PDB entry 7FPF | X-ray diffraction, 1.55 A resolution | chains A and B

[Chain A]
Molecule: Pre-mRNA-splicing factor 8
From: Saccharomyces cerevisiae S288C
Reference sequence: P33334 (PRP8_YEAST); numbering as in UniProt (aligned over 1836-2090)
Chain sequence (258 residues; row label = number of the first residue in the row):
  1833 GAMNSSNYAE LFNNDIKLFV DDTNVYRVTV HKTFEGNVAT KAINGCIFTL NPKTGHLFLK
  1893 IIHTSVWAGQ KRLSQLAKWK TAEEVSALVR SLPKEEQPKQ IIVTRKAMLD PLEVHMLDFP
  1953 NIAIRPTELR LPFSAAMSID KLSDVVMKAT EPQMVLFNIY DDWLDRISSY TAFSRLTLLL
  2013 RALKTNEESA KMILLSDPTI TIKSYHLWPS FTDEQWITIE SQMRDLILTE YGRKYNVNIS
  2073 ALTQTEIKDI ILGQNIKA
Not modelled in the structure: 2070-2090
Sequence notes: expression tag (1833-1835)

[Chain B]
Molecule: A1 cistron-splicing factor AAR2
From: Saccharomyces cerevisiae S288C
Reference sequence: P32357 (AAR2_YEAST); aligned to UniProt positions 1-317 over residues 1-317
Chain sequence (308 residues; numbered -3 to 317; 13 numbers in that range are skipped by the numbering (no residue carries them; nothing is unmodelled there); the number before each row is that of its first residue; numbers below 1 keep their minus sign (Gly-3 is residue -3)):
    -3 GAMAMNTVPF TSAPIEVTIG IDQYSFNVKE NQPFHGIKDI PIGHVHVIHF QHADNSSMRY
    57 GYWFDCRMGN FYIQYDPKDG LYKMMEERDG AKFENIVHNF KERQMMVSYP KIDEDDTWYN
   117 LTEFVQMDKI RKIVRKDENQ FSYVDSSMTT VQENEL
   166 SSSSSDPAHS LNYTVINFKS REAIRPGHEM EDFLDKSYYL NTVMLQGIFK NSSNYFGELQ
   226 FAFLNAMFFG NYGSSLQWHA MIELICSSAT VPKHMLDKLD EILYYQIKTL PEQYSDILLN
   286 ERVWNICLYS SFQKNSLHNT EKIMENKYPE LL
Not modelled in the structure: -3 to 0, 166-169
Sequence notes: expression tag (-3 to 0); conflict Ser166 (Leu153 in P32357), Ser167 (Lys154 in P32357), Ser170 (Asp in P32357)
Residues lining bound ligands: VEC (methyl N-(3-hydroxybenzoyl)-N-methylglycinate): Pro5, Thr7, Tyr68, Gln70, Glu83, Lys88, Phe89, Ile92, Phe96
Curated features (UniProtKB/Swiss-Prot):
  - region: Leu261 to Ile282 (Leucine-zipper)
  - modified residue: Ser253 (Phosphoserine), Thr274 (Phosphothreonine)

[How chain A and chain B interact]
Pairs across the interface - 18 pairs, chain A then chain B:
  Gln1907(A) with Met195(B); Leu199(B)
  Leu1908(A) with Met195(B), hydrophobic
  Trp1911(A) with Glu194(B); Met195(B); Phe198(B), hydrophobic
  Asp1942(A) with Lys184(B), salt bridge; Phe198(B)
  Glu1945(A) with Lys184(B), salt bridge
  Val1946(A) with Lys184(B); Ile189(B), hydrophobic; Glu194(B); Phe198(B), hydrophobic
  His1947(A) with Glu194(B), salt bridge
  Leu1949(A) with Lys184(B); Ser185(B); Arg186(B)
  Asp1950(A) with Arg186(B), salt bridge

[In short]
The interface between chain A and chain B involves 9 residues on one side and 8 on the other; the contacts
include 4 salt bridges. Among the polar pairs are Asp1942(A)-Lys184(B), Glu1945(A)-Lys184(B) and
His1947(A)-Glu194(B). Ligands of chain B: compound VEC.
Here chain A is Pre-mRNA-splicing factor 8 and chain B is A1 cistron-splicing factor AAR2, both from
Saccharomyces cerevisiae S288C. Entry 7FPF (PanDDA analysis group deposition -- Aar2/RNaseH in complex with
fragment P09E08 from the F2X-Universal Library) was determined by X-ray diffraction together with 5ST0, 5ST1,
5ST2, 5ST3, 5ST4, 5ST5 and 248 further entries from the same study.
